PDB entry 8ZOM | electron microscopy, 2.74 A resolution | chains B and G of the 20 polymer chains in the assembly

[Chain B]
Molecule: Mitochondrial-processing peptidase subunit beta
From: Arachis hypogaea
Reference sequence: A0A445CDV5 (A0A445CDV5_ARAHY); numbering as in UniProt (aligned over 44-530)
Chain sequence (487 residues; numbered 44 to 530; the number before each row is that of its first residue):
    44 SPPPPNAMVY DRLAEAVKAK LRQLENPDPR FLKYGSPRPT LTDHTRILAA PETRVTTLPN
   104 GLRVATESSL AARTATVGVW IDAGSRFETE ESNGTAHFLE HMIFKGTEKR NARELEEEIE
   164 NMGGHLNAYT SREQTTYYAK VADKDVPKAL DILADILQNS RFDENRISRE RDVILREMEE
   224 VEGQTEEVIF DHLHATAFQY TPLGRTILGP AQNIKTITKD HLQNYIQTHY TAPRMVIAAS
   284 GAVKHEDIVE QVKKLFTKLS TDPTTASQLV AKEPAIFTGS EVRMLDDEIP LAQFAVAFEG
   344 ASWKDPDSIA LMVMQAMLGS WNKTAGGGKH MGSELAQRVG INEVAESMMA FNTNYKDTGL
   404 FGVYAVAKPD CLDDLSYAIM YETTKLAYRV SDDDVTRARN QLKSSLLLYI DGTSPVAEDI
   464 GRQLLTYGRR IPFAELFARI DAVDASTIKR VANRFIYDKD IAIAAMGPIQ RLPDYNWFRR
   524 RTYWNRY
Metal / ion sites: Zn2+: H140, E220

[Chain G]
Molecule: Cytochrome b-c1 complex subunit 8
From: Arachis hypogaea
Reference sequence: A0A445EVJ9 (A0A445EVJ9_ARAHY); residues 21-90 here correspond to UniProt positions 334-403 (UniProt number = residue number + 313)
Chain sequence (70 residues; row label = number of the first residue in the row):
    21 KGFVPMKAVT YGLSPFQQKI MPGLWKDLPT KIHHKVSENW ISATLLLGPL VGVYSYVQNY
    81 QEKEKLSHRY
Residues lining bound ligands: 1,2-Distearoyl-sn-glycerophosphoethanolamine (3PE): S57, E58, W60, I61

[Interface between chain B and chain G]
Contacting residue pairs (28; chain B residue first):
  T321(B) - Q37(G)
  G322(B) - L33(G)
  G322(B) - S34(G)  hydrogen bond (backbone-backbone)
  S323(B) - G32(G)
  E324(B) - Y31(G)
  E324(B) - G32(G)  hydrogen bond (backbone-backbone)
  V325(B) - T30(G)
  V325(B) - Y31(G)  hydrophobic
  R326(B) - A28(G)
  R326(B) - V29(G)
  R326(B) - T30(G)  hydrogen bond (backbone-backbone)
  M327(B) - A28(G)
  L328(B) - M26(G)  hydrophobic
  L328(B) - K27(G)
  L328(B) - A28(G)  hydrogen bond (backbone-backbone)
  D329(B) - M26(G)
  D329(B) - K27(G)  salt bridge
  D330(B) - F23(G)
  D330(B) - P25(G)
  D330(B) - M26(G)  hydrogen bond (side chain-backbone)
  D503(B) - S34(G)  hydrogen bond
  Q513(B) - F23(G)
  Q513(B) - V24(G)  hydrogen bond (side chain-backbone)
  Q513(B) - M26(G)
  Y518(B) - S34(G)
  Y518(B) - P35(G)
  N519(B) - P35(G)
  R522(B) - F36(G)
Interface residues without a listed pair, chain B (16 interface residues in all): Q242

[Overview]
Chain B and chain G form an interface of 16 and 15 residues respectively, with 7 hydrogen bonds and 1 salt
bridge. Polar pairs include D329(B)-K27(G), D330(B)-M26(G) and D503(B)-S34(G). Chain G binds
1,2-Distearoyl-sn-glycerophosphoethanolamine. H140(B) and E220(B) coordinate Zn2+.
Chain B is Mitochondrial-processing peptidase subunit beta and chain G is Cytochrome b-c1 complex subunit 8,
both from Arachis hypogaea; the structure, Cryo-EM structure of pyraclostrobin-bound Arachis hypogaea bc1
complex, was determined by electron microscopy.
